Entry 4A3L (X-ray diffraction, 3.50 A resolution); this record covers chains B and T of the 15 polymer chains in the assembly.

== Chain B ==
Protein: DNA-directed RNA polymerase II subunit RPB2
Organism: Saccharomyces cerevisiae
Notes: EC 2.7.7.6
UniProt: P08518 (RPB2_YEAST); residue numbers follow UniProt; this construct covers 1-1224
Amino-acid sequence (1224 residues; numbered 1 to 1224; the number before each row is that of its first residue):
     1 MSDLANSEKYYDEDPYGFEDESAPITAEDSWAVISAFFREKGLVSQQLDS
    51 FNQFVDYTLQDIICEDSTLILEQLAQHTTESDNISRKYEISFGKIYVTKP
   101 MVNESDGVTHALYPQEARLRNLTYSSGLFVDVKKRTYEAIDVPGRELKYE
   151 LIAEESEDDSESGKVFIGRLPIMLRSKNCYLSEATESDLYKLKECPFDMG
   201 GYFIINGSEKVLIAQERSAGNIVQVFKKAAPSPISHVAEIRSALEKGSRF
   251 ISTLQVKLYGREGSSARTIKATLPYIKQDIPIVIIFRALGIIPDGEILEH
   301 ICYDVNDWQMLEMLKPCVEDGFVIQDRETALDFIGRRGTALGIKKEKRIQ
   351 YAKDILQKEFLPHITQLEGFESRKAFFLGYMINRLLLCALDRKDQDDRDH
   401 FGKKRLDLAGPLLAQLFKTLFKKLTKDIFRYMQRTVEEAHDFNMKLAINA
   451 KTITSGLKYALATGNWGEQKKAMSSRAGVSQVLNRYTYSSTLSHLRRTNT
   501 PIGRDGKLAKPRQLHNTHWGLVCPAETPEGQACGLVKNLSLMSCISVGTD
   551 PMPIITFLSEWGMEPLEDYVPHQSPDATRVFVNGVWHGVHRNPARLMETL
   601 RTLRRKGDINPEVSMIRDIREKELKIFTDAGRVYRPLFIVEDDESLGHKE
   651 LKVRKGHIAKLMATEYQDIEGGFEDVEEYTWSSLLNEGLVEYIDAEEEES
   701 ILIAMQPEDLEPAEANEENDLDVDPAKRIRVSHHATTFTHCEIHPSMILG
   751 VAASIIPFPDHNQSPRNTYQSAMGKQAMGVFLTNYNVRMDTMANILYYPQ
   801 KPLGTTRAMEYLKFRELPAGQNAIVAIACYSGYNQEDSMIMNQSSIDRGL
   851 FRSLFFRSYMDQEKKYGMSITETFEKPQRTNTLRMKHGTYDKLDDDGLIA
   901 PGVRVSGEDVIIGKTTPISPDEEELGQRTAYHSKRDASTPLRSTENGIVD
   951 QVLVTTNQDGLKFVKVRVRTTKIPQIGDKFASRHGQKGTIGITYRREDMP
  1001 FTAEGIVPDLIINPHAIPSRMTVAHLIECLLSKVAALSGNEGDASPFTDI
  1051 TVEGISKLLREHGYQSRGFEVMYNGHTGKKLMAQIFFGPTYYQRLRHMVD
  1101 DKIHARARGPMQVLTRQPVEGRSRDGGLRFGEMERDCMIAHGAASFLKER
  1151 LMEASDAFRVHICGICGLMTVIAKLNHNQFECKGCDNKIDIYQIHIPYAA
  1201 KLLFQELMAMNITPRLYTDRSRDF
Not modelled in the structure: 1-19, 71-89, 135-163, 438-445, 503-508, 669-677, 716-721, 920-932
Metal / ion sites: Zn2+: Cys1163, Cys1166, Cys1182, Cys1185
Residues lining bound ligands: AMP-CPP (APC; diphosphomethylphosphonic acid adenosyl ester): Arg766, Tyr769, Asp837, Lys987, Arg1020

== Chain T ==
Molecule: 26-nt DNA strand
Sequence (26 nucleotides; numbered 4 to 29; the number before each row is that of its first residue):
     4 AGCTCAAGTACTTTTTCCUGGTCATT
Not modelled in the structure: 4-7, 26-29
Modified positions: BRU (5-bromo-2'-deoxyuridine-5'-monophosphate) at position 22

== How chain B and chain T interact ==
Residue-residue contacts - 16 pairs, chain B then chain T:
  Ser208(B) with DT25(T), phosphate contact
  Thr791(B) with DT25(T), hydrogen bond to the phosphate
  Met792(B) with DG23(T), phosphate contact; DG24(T), sugar contact
  Arg857(B) with DG23(T), phosphate contact; DG24(T), salt bridge to the phosphate
  Arg942(B) with DG23(T), salt bridge to the phosphate; DG24(T), salt bridge to the phosphate
  Gly1121(B) with BRU_22(T), phosphate contact
  Arg1122(B) with BRU_22(T), hydrogen bond to the phosphate
  Ser1123(B) with DG23(T), hydrogen bond to the phosphate
  Leu1128(B) with DC21(T), sugar contact
  Arg1129(B) with DC20(T), salt bridge to the phosphate; DC21(T), hydrogen bond to the phosphate
  Gly1131(B) with DC20(T), phosphate contact
  Met1133(B) with DT19(T), sugar contact
Other interface residues (no listed pair), chain B (15 interface residues in all): Lys210, Val482, Glu1134

== Summary ==
Chain B and chain T form an interface of 15 and 7 residues respectively; the contacts include 4 hydrogen bonds
and 4 salt bridges. Polar contacts include Thr791(B)-DT25(T), Arg1122(B)-BRU_22(T) and Ser1123(B)-DG23(T).
Ligands of chain B: AMP-CPP.
Here chain B is DNA-directed RNA polymerase II subunit RPB2 (Saccharomyces cerevisiae) and chain T is a 26-nt
DNA strand. Entry 4A3L (RNA Polymerase II initial transcribing complex with a 7nt DNA-RNA hybrid and soaked
with AMPCPP) was determined by X-ray diffraction together with 4A3B, 4A3C, 4A3D, 4A3E, 4A3F, 4A3G and 4
further entries from the same study.
